PDB entry 5EUS | X-ray diffraction, 1.83 A resolution | chain A

== Chain A ==
Molecule: Prestin, Rat prestin STAS domain
Source organism: Rattus norvegicus
Notes: fragment: STAS domain; engineered mutation(s): Residues 564-636 (variable loop) are deleted, GlySer are inserted between position 563 and 637,Residues 564-636 (variable loop) are deleted, GlySer are inserted between position 563 and 637
Reference sequence: Q9EPH0 (S26A5_RAT); residue numbers follow UniProt; this construct covers 505-563, 637-718
Amino-acid sequence (143 residues; each row starts with the number of its first residue; note: 71 numbers in that range are skipped by the numbering (no residue carries them; nothing is unmodelled there)):
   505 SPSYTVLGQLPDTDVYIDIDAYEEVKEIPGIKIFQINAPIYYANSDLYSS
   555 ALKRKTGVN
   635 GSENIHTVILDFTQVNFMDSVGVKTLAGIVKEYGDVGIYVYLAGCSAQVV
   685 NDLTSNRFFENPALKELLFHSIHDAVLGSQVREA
Disordered / not traced: 553-563, 635-637
Sequence notes: linker (635-636)
UniProt features mapped onto this chain:
  - mutagenesis: Lys-557 (K557Q: No effect; when associated with Q-558 and Q-559), Arg-558 (R558Q: No effect; when associated with Q-557 and Q-559), Lys-559 (K559Q: No effect; when associated with Q-557 and Q-558)

== Overview ==
Curated annotation (UniProt) lists 3 mutagenesis sites.
Chain A is Prestin, Rat prestin STAS domain (Rattus norvegicus); the structure, Rat prestin STAS domain in
complex with bromide, was determined by X-ray diffraction (same publication as 5EUU, 5EUW, 5EUX and 5EUZ).
